6F63 - chains B and D of the 4 polymer chains in the assembly; structure by X-ray diffraction, 2.15 A resolution.

# Chain B (and D)
Protein: Synaptonemal complex protein 1
From: Homo sapiens
Notes: chain D of this document is another copy of the same molecule, construct and numbering; everything in this record applies to it too
UniProtKB: Q15431 (SYCP1_HUMAN); numbering as in UniProt (aligned over 676-770)
Amino-acid sequence (98 residues; each row starts with the number of its first residue):
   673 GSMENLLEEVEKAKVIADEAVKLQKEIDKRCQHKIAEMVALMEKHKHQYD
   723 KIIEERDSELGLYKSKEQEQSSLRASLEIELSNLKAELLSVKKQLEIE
Not modelled in the structure: 769-770 (chain D: 768-770)
Sequence notes: expression tag (673-675)
Curated features (UniProtKB/Swiss-Prot):
  - motif: Leu679 to Val682 (Nuclear localization signal)
  - mutagenesis: Leu679 (L679A: Impairs pH-induced C-terminal tetrameric self-assembly; when associated with A-688), Ile688 (I688A: Impairs pH-induced C-terminal tetrameric self-assembly; when associated with A-679), His717 (H717E: Impairs pH-induced C-terminal tetrameric self-assembly; H717W: Enables C-terminal tetrameric self-assembly at pH 8.0; when associated with F-721), Tyr721 (Y721F: Enables C-terminal tetrameric self-assembly at pH 8.0; when associated with W-717)
From the paper describing this entry:
  - self-association interface (contacts with another copy of this molecule); pairs are residue here / residue on that copy: Cys703-Cys703 (disulfide), Gln720
  - mutagenesis - H717W/Y721F: increased binding to pH 8.0

# Chain B / chain D interface
Pairs across the interface (22; chain B residue first):
  Gln696(B) - Gln696(D)
  Gln696(B) - Asp700(D)  hydrogen bond
  Ile699(B) - Asp700(D)
  Cys703(B) - Cys703(D)  disulfide
  Cys703(B) - Gln704(D)  hydrogen bond
  Cys703(B) - Ile707(D)  hydrophobic
  Gln704(B) - Cys703(D)
  Lys706(B) - Ile707(D)
  Ile707(B) - Cys703(D)  hydrophobic
  Ile707(B) - Lys706(D)
  Ile707(B) - Ile707(D)  hydrophobic
  Met710(B) - Met710(D)
  Met710(B) - Val711(D)
  Met710(B) - Met714(D)  hydrophobic
  Val711(B) - Met710(D)  hydrophobic
  Leu713(B) - Met714(D)  hydrophobic
  Met714(B) - Met710(D)  hydrophobic
  Met714(B) - Met714(D)  hydrophobic
  Tyr721(B) - Tyr721(D)  hydrogen bond
  Leu749(B) - Leu749(D)  hydrophobic
  Leu756(B) - Leu756(D)  hydrophobic
  Leu760(B) - Leu760(D)  hydrophobic
Also at the interface, not in a pair above, chain B (18 interface residues in all): Ala692, Asp700, Leu753, Leu767
Also at the interface, not in a pair above, chain D (16 interface residues in all): Leu713, Leu753, Leu767
Disulfides between the chains: Cys703(B)-Cys703(D)

# Summary
The interface between chain B and chain D involves 18 residues on one side and 16 on the other, with 1
disulfide bond and 3 hydrogen bonds. Among the polar pairs are Gln696(B)-Asp700(D), Cys703(B)-Gln704(D) and
Tyr721(B)-Tyr721(D). The paper reports that H717W/Y721F of chain B increase binding to pH 8.0; a
self-association interface involving Cys703(B) and Gln720(B).
Both chains are Synaptonemal complex protein 1 (Homo sapiens). Entry 6F63 (Crystal structure of the SYCP1
C-terminal back-to-back assembly) was determined by X-ray diffraction (same publication as 6F5X, 6F62 and
6F64).
